Entry 6JP4 (X-ray diffraction, 2.07 A resolution); this record covers chain A.

[Chain A]
Name: Alginate lyase
Source organism: Defluviitalea phaphyphila
Amino-acid sequence (770 residues; row label = number of the first residue in the row):
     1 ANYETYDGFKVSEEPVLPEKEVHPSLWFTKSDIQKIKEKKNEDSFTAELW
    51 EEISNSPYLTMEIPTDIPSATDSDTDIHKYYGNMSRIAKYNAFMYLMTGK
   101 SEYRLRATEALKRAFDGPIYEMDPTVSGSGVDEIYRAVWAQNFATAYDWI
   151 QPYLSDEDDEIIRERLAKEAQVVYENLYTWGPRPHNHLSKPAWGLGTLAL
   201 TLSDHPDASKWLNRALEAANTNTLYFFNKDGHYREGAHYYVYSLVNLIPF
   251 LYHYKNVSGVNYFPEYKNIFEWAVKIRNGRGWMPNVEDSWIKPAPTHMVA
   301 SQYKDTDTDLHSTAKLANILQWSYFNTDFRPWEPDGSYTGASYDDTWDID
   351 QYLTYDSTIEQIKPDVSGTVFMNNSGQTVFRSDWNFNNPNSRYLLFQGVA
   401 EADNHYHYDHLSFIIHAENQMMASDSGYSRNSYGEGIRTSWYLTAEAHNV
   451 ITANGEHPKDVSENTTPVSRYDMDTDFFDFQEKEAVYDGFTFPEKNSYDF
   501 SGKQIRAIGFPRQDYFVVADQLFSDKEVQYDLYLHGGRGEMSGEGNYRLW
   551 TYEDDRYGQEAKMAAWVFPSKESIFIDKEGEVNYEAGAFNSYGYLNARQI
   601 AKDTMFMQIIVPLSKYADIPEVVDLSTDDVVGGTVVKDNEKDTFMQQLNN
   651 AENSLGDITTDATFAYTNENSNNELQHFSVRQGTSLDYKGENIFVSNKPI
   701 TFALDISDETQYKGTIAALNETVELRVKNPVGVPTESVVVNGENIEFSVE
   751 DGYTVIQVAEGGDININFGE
Metal / ion sites: Mg2+: E133, W180; Ca2+ site 1: E287, E401, H407, D409; Mn2+: H407, D425, H448; Ca2+ site 2: D474, T475, D479, Q513
What the authors report for this chain:
  - Ca2+ coordination: E287, E401, H407, D409, D474, T475, D479, Q513
  - Mn2+ coordination: H407, D425
  - Mg2+ coordination: W180
  - mutagenesis - H187A, H405A: abolished catalytic activity
  - mutagenesis - H187F, Y239A, Y239F, H405F: decreased catalytic activity
  - catalytic residues: H405
  - catalytic residues: N186, H187, Y239 (proposed by the authors, not directly observed)

[In short]
E133 and W180 coordinate Mg2+. E287, E401, H407 and D409 coordinate Ca2+ site 1. The paper reports catalytic
residues H405, N186 and H187 among others; H187F, Y239A and Y239F, among others, reduce catalytic activity; 6
substitutions were tested in all.
Chain A is Alginate lyase (Defluviitalea phaphyphila); the structure, Crystal structure of the catalytic
domain of a multi-domain alginate lyase Dp0100 from thermophilic bacterium Defluviitalea ..., was determined
by X-ray diffraction together with 6JPH and 6JPN from the same study.
